8R67 - chains A and F of the 6 polymer chains in the assembly; structure by X-ray diffraction, 2.20 A resolution.

# Chain A
Molecule: Detyrosinated tubulin alpha-1B chain
From: Bos taurus
Reference sequence: P81947 (TBA1B_BOVIN); numbering as in UniProt (aligned over 1-451)
Sequence (451 residues; each row starts with the number of its first residue):
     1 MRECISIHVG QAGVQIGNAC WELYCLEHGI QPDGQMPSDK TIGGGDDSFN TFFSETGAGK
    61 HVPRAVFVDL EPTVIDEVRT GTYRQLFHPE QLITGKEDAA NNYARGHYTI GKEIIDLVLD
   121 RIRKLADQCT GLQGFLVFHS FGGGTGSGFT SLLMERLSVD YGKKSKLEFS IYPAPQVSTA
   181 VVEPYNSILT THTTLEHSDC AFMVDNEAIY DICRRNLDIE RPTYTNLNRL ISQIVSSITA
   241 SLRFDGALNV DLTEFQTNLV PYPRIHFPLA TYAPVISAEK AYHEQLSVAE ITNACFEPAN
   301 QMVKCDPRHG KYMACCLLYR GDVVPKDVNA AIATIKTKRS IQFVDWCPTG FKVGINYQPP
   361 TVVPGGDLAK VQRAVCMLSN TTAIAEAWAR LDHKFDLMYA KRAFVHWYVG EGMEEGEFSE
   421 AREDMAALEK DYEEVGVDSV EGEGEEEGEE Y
Not modelled in the structure: 438-451

# Chain F
Molecule: Tubulin tyrosine ligase
From: Gallus gallus
Reference sequence: A0A8V0Z8P0 (A0A8V0Z8P0_CHICK); the construct lacks a stretch of the UniProt sequence, so the offset changes along the chain: 1-52 = UniProt 1-52; 53-378 = UniProt 86-411
Sequence (384 residues; each row starts with the number of its first residue):
     1 MYTFVVRDEN SSVYAEVSRL LLATGQWKRL RKDNPRFNLM LGERNRLPFG RLGHEPGLVQ
    61 LVNYYRGADK LCRKASLVKL IKTSPELSES CTWFPESYVI YPTNLKTPVA PAQNGIRHLI
   121 NNTRTDEREV FLAAYNRRRE GREGNVWIAK SSAGAKGEGI LISSEASELL DFIDEQGQVH
   181 VIQKYLEKPL LLEPGHRKFD IRSWVLVDHL YNIYLYREGV LRTSSEPYNS ANFQDKTCHL
   241 TNHCIQKEYS KNYGRYEEGN EMFFEEFNQY LMDALNTTLE NSILLQIKHI IRSCLMCIEP
   301 AISTKHLHYQ SFQLFGFDFM VDEELKVWLI EVNGAPACAQ KLYAELCQGI VDVAISSVFP
   361 LADTGQKTSQ PTSIFIKLHH HHHH
Not modelled in the structure: 103-124, 152-159, 175-179, 362-372, 381-384
Sequence notes: expression tag (379-384)

# Interface between chain A and chain F
Contacting residue pairs (25; chain A residue first):
  Gln176(A) with Pro56(F)
  Glu207(A) with His54(F), salt bridge
  Glu297(A) with His306(F)
  Pro298(A) with His306(F); Leu307(F), hydrophobic
  Lys304(A) with Gly53(F); His54(F); His308(F)
  Cys305(A) with His308(F)
  Asp306(A) with Leu307(F)
  Arg308(A) with Pro300(F), hydrogen bond (side chain-backbone); Ala301(F), hydrogen bond (side chain-backbone); Ile302(F); Ser303(F), hydrogen bond (side chain-backbone)
  His309(A) with Arg66(F), hydrogen bond (side chain-backbone); Gly67(F), hydrogen bond (side chain-backbone); Ala301(F)
  Lys338(A) with Pro300(F)
  Ser340(A) with Ala301(F)
  Glu386(A) with Gly50(F); Arg66(F), salt bridge
  Arg390(A) with Gly50(F); His54(F), hydrogen bond
  His393(A) with Arg51(F), hydrogen bond
  Glu433(A) with Arg46(F), salt bridge
Other interface residues (no listed pair), chain A (16 interface residues in all): Ala299

# In short
The interface between chain A and chain F involves 16 residues on one side and 15 on the other; the contacts
include 7 hydrogen bonds and 3 salt bridges. Polar contacts include Glu207(A)-His54(F), Glu386(A)-Arg66(F) and
Glu433(A)-Arg46(F).
Chain A is Detyrosinated tubulin alpha-1B chain (Bos taurus) and chain F is Tubulin tyrosine ligase (Gallus
gallus); the structure, tubulin-cryptophycin complex, was determined by X-ray diffraction.
